PDB entry 7OPL | electron microscopy, 4.12 A resolution (low resolution: residue-level contacts below are approximate; hydrogen-bond / salt-bridge calls are withheld) | chains A and D of the 5 polymer chains in the assembly

== Chain A ==
Name: DNA polymerase alpha catalytic subunit
Source organism: Homo sapiens
Notes: EC 2.7.7.7
UniProtKB: P09884 (DPOLA_HUMAN); residue numbers follow UniProt; this construct covers 334-1462
Amino-acid sequence (1170 residues; numbered 293 to 1462; the number before each row is that of its first residue):
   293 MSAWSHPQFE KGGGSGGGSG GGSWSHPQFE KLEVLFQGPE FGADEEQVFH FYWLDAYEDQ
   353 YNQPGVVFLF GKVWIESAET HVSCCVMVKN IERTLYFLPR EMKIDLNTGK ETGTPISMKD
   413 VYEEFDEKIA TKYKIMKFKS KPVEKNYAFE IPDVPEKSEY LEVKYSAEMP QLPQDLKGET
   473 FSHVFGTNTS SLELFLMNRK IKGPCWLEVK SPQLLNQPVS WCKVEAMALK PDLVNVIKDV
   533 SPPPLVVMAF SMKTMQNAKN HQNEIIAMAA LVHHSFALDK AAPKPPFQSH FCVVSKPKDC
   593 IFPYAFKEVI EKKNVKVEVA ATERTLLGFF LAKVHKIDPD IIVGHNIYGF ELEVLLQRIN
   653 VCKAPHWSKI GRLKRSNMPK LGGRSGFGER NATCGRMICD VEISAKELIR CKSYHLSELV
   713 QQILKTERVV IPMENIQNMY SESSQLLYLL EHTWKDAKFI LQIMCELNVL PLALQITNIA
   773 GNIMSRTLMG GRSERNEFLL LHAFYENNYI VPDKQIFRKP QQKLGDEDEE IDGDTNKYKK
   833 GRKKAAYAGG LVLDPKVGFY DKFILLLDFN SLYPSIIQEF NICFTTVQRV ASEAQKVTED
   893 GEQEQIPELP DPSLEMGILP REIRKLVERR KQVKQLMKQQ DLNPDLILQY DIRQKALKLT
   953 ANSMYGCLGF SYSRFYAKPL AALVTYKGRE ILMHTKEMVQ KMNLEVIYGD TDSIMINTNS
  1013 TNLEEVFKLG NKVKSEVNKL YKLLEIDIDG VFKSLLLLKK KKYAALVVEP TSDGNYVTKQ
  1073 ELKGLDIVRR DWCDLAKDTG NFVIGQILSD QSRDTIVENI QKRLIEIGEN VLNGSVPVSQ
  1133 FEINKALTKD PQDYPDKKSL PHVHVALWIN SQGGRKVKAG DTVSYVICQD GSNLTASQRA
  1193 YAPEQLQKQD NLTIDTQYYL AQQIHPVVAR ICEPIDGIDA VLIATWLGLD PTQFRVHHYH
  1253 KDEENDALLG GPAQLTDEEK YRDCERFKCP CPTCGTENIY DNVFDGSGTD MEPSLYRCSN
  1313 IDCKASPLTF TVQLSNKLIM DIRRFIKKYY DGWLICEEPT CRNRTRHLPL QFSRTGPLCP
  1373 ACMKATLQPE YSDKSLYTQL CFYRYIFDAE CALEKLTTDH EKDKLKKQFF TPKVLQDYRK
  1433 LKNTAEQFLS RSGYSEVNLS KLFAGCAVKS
Unresolved in the structure: 293-337, 673-679, 815-841, 883-897, 1457-1462
Differences from the reference sequence: initiating methionine (293); expression tag (294-333)
Bound ions: Zn2+ site 1: Cys1283, Cys1286, Cys1310, Cys1315; Zn2+ site 2: Cys1348, Cys1353, Cys1371, Cys1374
Swiss-Prot annotation at these positions:
  - zinc finger: Cys1283 to Ser1318 (CysA-type)
  - motif: Cys1348 to Cys1374 (CysB motif)
  - binding site (Zn(2+)): Cys1283, Cys1286, Cys1310, Cys1315, Cys1348, Cys1353, Cys1371, Cys1374
  - modified residue: Thr406 (Phosphothreonine), Lys970 (N6-succinyllysine)
  - natural variant: Pro1381 (P1381L: In VEODS)

== Chain D ==
Name: DNA primase large subunit
Source organism: Homo sapiens
UniProtKB: P49643 (PRI2_HUMAN); residues 1-509 here = UniProt positions 1-509
Amino-acid sequence (509 residues; row label = number of the first residue in the row):
     1 MEFSGRKWRK LRLAGDQRNA SYPHCLQFYL QPPSENISLI EFENLAIDRV KLLKSVENLG
    61 VSYVKGTEQY QSKLESELRK LKFSYRENLE DEYEPRRRDH ISHFILRLAY CQSEELRRWF
   121 IQQEMDLLRF RFSILPKDKI QDFLKDSQLQ FEAISDEEKT LREQEIVASS PSLSGLKLGF
   181 ESIYKIPFAD ALDLFRGRKV YLEDGFAYVP LKDIVAIILN EFRAKLSKAL ALTARSLPAV
   241 QSDERLQPLL NHLSHSYTGQ DYSTQGNVGK ISLDQIDLLS TKSFPPCMRQ LHKALRENHH
   301 LRHGGRMQYG LFLKGIGLTL EQALQFWKQE FIKGKMDPDK FDKGYSYNIR HSFGKEGKRT
   361 DYTPFSCLKI ILSNPPSQGD YHGCPFRHSD PELLKQKLQS YKISPGGISQ ILDLVKGTHY
   421 QVACQKYFEM IHNVDDCGFS LNHPNQFFCE SQRILNGGKD IKKEPIQPET PQPKPSVQKT
   481 KDASSALASL NSSLEMDMEG LEDYFSEDS
Unresolved in the structure: 1-21, 456-509
Bound ions: 4Fe-4S cluster Fe: Cys287, Cys367, Cys384, Cys424
Residues lining bound ligands: 4Fe-4S cluster (SF4): Pro285, Pro286, Cys287, Cys367, Ile370, Ile371, Cys384, Pro385, Tyr420, Gln421, Cys424, Leu441, Pro444
Swiss-Prot annotation at these positions:
  - region: Leu253 to Lys270 (Interdomain linker)
  - binding site ([4Fe-4S] cluster): Cys287, Cys367, Cys384, Cys424
  - modified residue: Thr470 (Phosphothreonine)
  - mutagenesis: Arg97 (R97A: Decreases primase affinity for POLA1 by 10-fold), Phe104 (F104A: Decreases primase affinity for POLA1 by 40-fold), Arg107 (R107A: Decreases primase affinity for POLA1 by 30-fold), Leu108 (L108A: Decreases primase affinity for POLA1 by 40-fold), Ser256 to Lys270 (Decreases RNA primer di-nucleotide formation about 5-fold. Does not affect the ratio between the di-nucleotide and its extension products)

== Interface between chain A and chain D ==
Pairs across the interface - 89 pairs, chain A then chain D:
  Lys854(A) - Ser377(D)
  Ile898(A) - Arg235(D)
  Pro899(A) - Arg235(D)
  Glu982(A) - Gln112(D)
  Glu982(A) - Glu114(D)
  Glu982(A) - Arg117(D)
  Met985(A) - Gln112(D)
  Met985(A) - Ser113(D)
  Gln992(A) - Arg387(D)
  Lys993(A) - Arg387(D)
  Asn995(A) - Arg387(D)
  Asn1011(A) - Pro375(D)
  Asn1011(A) - Ser377(D)
  Asn1011(A) - Gln378(D)
  Ser1012(A) - Gln378(D)
  Thr1013(A) - Gln378(D)
  Arg1105(A) - His303(D)
  Arg1105(A) - Arg306(D)
  Asp1106(A) - Leu301(D)
  Asp1106(A) - Arg302(D)
  Asp1106(A) - His303(D)
  Asp1106(A) - Arg306(D)
  Glu1110(A) - Lys340(D)
  Glu1110(A) - Tyr345(D)
  Gln1113(A) - Lys343(D)
  Gln1113(A) - Gly344(D)
  Gln1113(A) - Tyr347(D)
  Lys1114(A) - Lys340(D)
  Asp1228(A) - His303(D)
  Asp1231(A) - Gly357(D)
  Val1233(A) - Lys355(D)
  Leu1234(A) - Tyr347(D)
  Leu1234(A) - Asn348(D)
  Leu1234(A) - His351(D)
  Thr1237(A) - Tyr347(D)
  Trp1238(A) - Tyr347(D)
  Pro1243(A) - Lys355(D)
  Thr1244(A) - Lys355(D)
  Arg1247(A) - Lys355(D)
  His1252(A) - Glu356(D)
  Glu1256(A) - Arg359(D)
  Asp1258(A) - Pro248(D)
  Asp1258(A) - His252(D)
  Leu1260(A) - Ser256(D)
  Leu1260(A) - Arg359(D)
  Leu1260(A) - Thr360(D)
  Leu1261(A) - Ser256(D)
  Leu1261(A) - Lys369(D)
  Leu1261(A) - Ser373(D)
  Gly1262(A) - Ser256(D)
  Gly1262(A) - Thr258(D)
  Gly1262(A) - Ser366(D)
  Gly1262(A) - Lys369(D)
  Gly1263(A) - Ser256(D)
  Gly1263(A) - Thr258(D)
  Pro1264(A) - Tyr257(D)
  Pro1264(A) - Arg359(D)
  Ala1265(A) - Tyr257(D)
  Ala1265(A) - Thr258(D)
  Gln1266(A) - Glu43(D)
  Gln1266(A) - Ile47(D)
  Gln1266(A) - Leu249(D)
  Glu1271(A) - Lys358(D)
  Arg1274(A) - Lys358(D)
  Asp1275(A) - Glu356(D)
  Lys1386(A) - Arg245(D)
  Tyr1389(A) - Leu39(D)
  Tyr1389(A) - Ile40(D)
  Tyr1446(A) - Arg245(D)
  Ser1447(A) - Ser38(D)
  Ser1447(A) - Leu39(D)
  Glu1448(A) - Asn36(D)
  Glu1448(A) - Ile37(D)
  Glu1448(A) - Ser38(D)
  Val1449(A) - Asn36(D)
  Val1449(A) - Ile37(D)
  Val1449(A) - Phe42(D)
  Val1449(A) - Arg245(D)
  Asn1450(A) - Glu35(D)
  Asn1450(A) - Asn36(D)
  Leu1451(A) - Pro33(D)
  Leu1451(A) - Glu35(D)
  Leu1451(A) - Ile37(D)
  Ser1452(A) - Ser34(D)
  Leu1454(A) - Val240(D)
  Phe1455(A) - Pro32(D)
  Phe1455(A) - Pro33(D)
  Phe1455(A) - Phe104(D)
  Phe1455(A) - Leu108(D)
Also at the interface, not in a pair above, chain A (59 interface residues in all): Asp846, Tyr978, Lys988, Glu989, Glu997, Ile1117, Gly1229, Glu1255, Asn1257, Leu1267
Also at the interface, not in a pair above, chain D (62 interface residues in all): Ile105, Glu115, Ala234, Asn251, His255, Gly354, Asp361, Tyr362, Leu368, Leu372, His388

== In short ==
The interface between chain A and chain D involves 59 residues on one side and 62 on the other. Chain D binds
4Fe-4S cluster. From UniProt: 8 Zn2+-binding residues on chain A; 4 [4Fe-4S] cluster-binding residues and 4
mutagenesis sites on chain D.
Here chain A is DNA polymerase alpha catalytic subunit and chain D is DNA primase large subunit, both from
Homo sapiens. Entry 7OPL (CryoEM structure of DNA Polymerase alpha - primase bound to SARS CoV nsp1) was
determined by electron microscopy.
